PDB entry 4SGB | X-ray diffraction, 2.10 A resolution | chains E and I

Chain E:
Molecule: Serine proteinase B
Organism: Streptomyces griseus
UniProt: P00777 (PRTB_STRGR); the construct lacks a stretch of the UniProt sequence and is renumbered around it, so the offset changes along the chain: 16-19 = UniProt 115-118; 31-35 = UniProt 119-123; 38-44 = UniProt 124-130; 45-48 = UniProt 132-135; 12 more segments
Chain sequence (185 residues; each row starts with the number of its first residue; note: 60 numbers in that range are skipped by the numbering (no residue carries them; nothing is unmodelled there); a row labelled like 48A-48C holds insertion residues (48A, then the next letters in order)):
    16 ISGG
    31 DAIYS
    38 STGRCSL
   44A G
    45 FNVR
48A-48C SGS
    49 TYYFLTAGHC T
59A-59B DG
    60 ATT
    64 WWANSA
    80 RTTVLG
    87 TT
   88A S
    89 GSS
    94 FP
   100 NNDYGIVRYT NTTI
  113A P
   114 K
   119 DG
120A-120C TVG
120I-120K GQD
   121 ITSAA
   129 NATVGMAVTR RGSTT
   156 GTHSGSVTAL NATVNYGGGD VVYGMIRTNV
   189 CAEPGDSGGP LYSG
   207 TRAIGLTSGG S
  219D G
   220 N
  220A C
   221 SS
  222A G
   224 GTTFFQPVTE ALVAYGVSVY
Construct notes: conflict Val236 (Ser292 in P00777)
Disulfides: Cys42-Cys58
Metal / ion sites: Ca2+: Gly120, Asp120K, Ile121, Tyr243 (shared with Arg51(I) of chain I)

Chain I:
Molecule: Potato inhibitor, pci-1
UniProt: P01080 (IP2K_SOLTU); residues 1-51 here correspond to UniProt positions 55-105 (UniProt number = residue number + 54)
Chain sequence (51 residues; numbered 1 to 51; the number before each row is that of its first residue):
     1 PICTNCCAGY KGCNYYSANG AFICEGQSDP KKPKACPLNC DPHIAYSKCP R
Disulfides: Cys3-Cys40, Cys6-Cys24, Cys7-Cys36, Cys13-Cys49
Metal / ion sites: Ca2+: Arg51 (shared with Gly120(E), Asp120K(E), Ile121(E), Tyr243(E) of chain E)

Interface between chain E and chain I:
Pairs across the interface (42):
  Ser38(E) - Pro42(I)
  Thr39(E) - Cys40(I)
  Thr39(E) - Pro42(I)
  Gly40(E) - Cys40(I)
  Gly40(E) - Pro42(I)
  Arg41(E) - Cys3(I)
  Arg41(E) - Asn39(I)
  Arg41(E) - Cys40(I)  hydrogen bond (backbone-backbone)
  Cys42(E) - Asn39(I)
  His57(E) - Pro37(I)
  His57(E) - Leu38(I)
  His57(E) - Asn39(I)
  Val169(E) - Ala35(I)  hydrophobic
  Tyr171(E) - Lys34(I)
  Tyr171(E) - Ala35(I)
  Tyr171(E) - Cys36(I)
  Tyr171(E) - Pro37(I)
  Ala190(E) - Leu38(I)  hydrophobic
  Glu191(E) - Leu38(I)
  Pro192(E) - Cys3(I)  hydrogen bond (backbone-side chain)
  Pro192(E) - Thr4(I)
  Pro192(E) - Ala8(I)  hydrophobic
  Pro192(E) - Leu38(I)
  Pro192(E) - Asn39(I)
  Gly193(E) - Cys3(I)
  Gly193(E) - Leu38(I)  hydrogen bond (backbone-backbone)
  Gly193(E) - Asn39(I)
  Gly193(E) - Cys40(I)
  Asp194(E) - Leu38(I)  hydrogen bond (backbone-backbone)
  Ser195(E) - Leu38(I)  hydrogen bond (backbone-backbone)
  Ser195(E) - Asn39(I)  hydrogen bond (side chain-backbone)
  Ser214(E) - Pro37(I)
  Ser214(E) - Leu38(I)
  Gly215(E) - Cys36(I)
  Gly215(E) - Leu38(I)
  Gly216(E) - Lys34(I)
  Gly216(E) - Ala35(I)
  Gly216(E) - Cys36(I)  hydrogen bond (backbone-backbone)
  Gly216(E) - Leu38(I)
  Ser217(E) - Pro33(I)
  Ser217(E) - Lys34(I)
  Gly219D(E) - Pro33(I)
Other interface residues (no listed pair), chain E (26 interface residues in all): Cys58, Thr142, Asn170, Thr213, Asn220, Thr226, Phe227
Other interface residues (no listed pair), chain I (15 interface residues in all): Asn5, Cys7, Tyr10

Summary:
Chain E and chain I form an interface of 26 and 15 residues respectively; the contacts include 7 hydrogen
bonds. Among the polar pairs are Pro192(E)-Cys3(I), Ser195(E)-Asn39(I) and Arg41(E)-Cys40(I). Gly120(E),
Asp120K(E), Ile121(E), Tyr243(E) and Arg51(I) form the Ca2+ site.
Here chain E is Serine proteinase B (Streptomyces griseus) and chain I is Potato inhibitor, pci-1. Entry 4SGB
(Structure of the complex of streptomyces griseus proteinase B and polypeptide chymotrypsin inhibitor-1 from
russet burbank ...) was determined by X-ray diffraction.
